7MSQ - chains A and H of the 3 polymer chains in the assembly; structure by X-ray diffraction, 2.29 A resolution.

== Chain A ==
Molecule: Spike protein S1
Organism: Severe acute respiratory syndrome coronavirus 2
Notes: fragment: receptor binding domain
UniProt: P0DTC2 (SPIKE_SARS2); residues 333-528 here = UniProt positions 333-528
Chain sequence (204 residues; row label = number of the first residue in the row):
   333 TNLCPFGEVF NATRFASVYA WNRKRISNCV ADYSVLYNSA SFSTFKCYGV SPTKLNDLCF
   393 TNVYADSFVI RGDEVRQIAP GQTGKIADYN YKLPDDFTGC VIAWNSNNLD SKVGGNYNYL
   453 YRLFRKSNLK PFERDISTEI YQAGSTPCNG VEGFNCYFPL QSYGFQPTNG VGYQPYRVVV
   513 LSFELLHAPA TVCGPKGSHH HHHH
Disordered / not traced: 333, 529-536
Sequence notes: expression tag (529-536)
Cystine bridges: Cys336-Cys361, Cys379-Cys432, Cys391-Cys525, Cys480-Cys488
Glycans and other covalent adducts: N-acetylglucosamine (NAG) linked to Asn343
Curated features (UniProtKB/Swiss-Prot):
  - region: Arg403 to Asp405 (Integrin-binding motif), Asn448 to Phe456 (Immunodominant HLA epitope recognized by the CD8+)
  - glycosylation: Asn343 (N-linked (GlcNAc...) (complex) asparagine)
  - natural variant: Gly339 (G339D: In strain: Omicron/BA.1, Omicron/BA.2 and 4 more; G339H: In strain: Omicron/BA.2.75, Omicron/XBB.1.5 and 1 more), Arg346 (R346K: In strain: Mu/B.1.621; R346T: In strain: Omicron/BQ.1.1, Omicron/XBB.1.5 and 1 more), Leu368 (L368I: In strain: Omicron/XBB.1.5, Omicron/EG.5.1), Ser371 (S371F: In strain: Omicron/BA.2, Omicron/BA.2.12.1 and 6 more; S371L: In strain: Omicron/BA.1), Ser373 (S373P: In strain: Omicron/BA.1, Omicron/BA.2 and 7 more), Ser375 (S375F: In strain: Omicron/BA.1, Omicron/BA.2 and 7 more), Thr376 (T376A: In strain: Omicron/BA.2, Omicron/BA.2.12.1 and 5 more), Asp405 (D405N: In strain: Omicron/BA.2, Omicron/BA.2.12.1 and 6 more), Arg408 (R408S: In strain: Omicron/BA.2, Omicron/BA.2.12.1 and 6 more), Lys417 (K417N: In strain: Beta/B.1.351, Omicron/BA.1 and 8 more; K417T: In strain: Gamma/P.1), Asn440 (N440K: In strain: Omicron/BA.1, Omicron/BA.2 and 7 more), Lys444 (K444T: In strain: Omicron/BQ.1.1), 16 further natural variant entries in UniProt
  - mutagenesis: Asn343 (N343Q: Reduced viral infectivity), Leu452 (L452R: Increased resistance to neutralizing antibodies. Decreases HLA binding to NF9 epitope. Increased binding affinity to human ACE2), Tyr453 (Y453F: Decreased HLA binding to NF9 epitope. Increased binding affinity to human ACE2), Ala475 (A475V: Increased resistance to neutralizing antibodies), Val483 (V483A: Increased resistance to neutralizing antibodies), Glu484 (E484D: Increased replication in human TMEM106B overexpressing cells), Phe490 (F490L: Increased resistance to neutralizing antibodies and human covalescent sera neutralization), Gln493 (Q493N: Reduced host ACE2-binding affinity in vitro; Q493Y: Reduced host ACE2-binding affinity in vitro), Asn501 (N501T: Reduced host ACE2-binding affinity in vitro; N501Y: Increased binding affinity to human ACE2), His519 (H519P: Increased resistance to human covalescent sera neutralization)
From the paper describing this entry:
  - mutagenesis - K417N, E484K, N501Y: unchanged binding to AB-3467

== Chain H ==
Molecule: AB-3467 Fab Heavy Chain
Organism: Homo sapiens
Notes: antibody fragment or engineered binder
Chain sequence (238 residues; row label = number of the first residue in the row):
     1 QVQLQESGPG LVKPSETLSL TCTVSGGSIS SYHWNWIRQP PGKGLEWIGY IYYSGNTNYN
    61 PSLKSRVSIS TDTSKNQFSL KLSSVTAADT AVYYCVREMR RGYSGYDYWD LYAFDIWGQG
   121 TMVTVSSAST KGPSVFPLAP SSKSTSGGTA ALGCLVKDYF PEPVTVSWNS GALTSGVHTF
   181 PAVLQSSGLY SLSSVVTVPS SSLGTQTYIC NVNHKPSNTK VDKKVEPKSC GSHHHHHH
Disordered / not traced: 141-147, 229-238
Cystine bridges: Cys22-Cys95, Cys154-Cys210

== How chain A and chain H interact ==
Contacting residue pairs - 32 pairs, chain A then chain H:
  Tyr369(A) - Tyr52(H)
  Tyr369(A) - Ser54(H)
  Tyr369(A) - Gly105(H)
  Tyr369(A) - Tyr106(H)
  Phe374(A) - Tyr106(H)
  Ser375(A) - Tyr106(H)
  Ser375(A) - Asp107(H)
  Ser375(A) - Tyr108(H)  hydrogen bond (backbone-backbone)
  Ser375(A) - Trp109(H)
  Thr376(A) - Tyr106(H)
  Thr376(A) - Asp107(H)  hydrogen bond
  Thr376(A) - Trp109(H)
  Phe377(A) - Gly105(H)
  Phe377(A) - Tyr106(H)  hydrogen bond (backbone-backbone)
  Lys378(A) - Tyr103(H)
  Lys378(A) - Ser104(H)
  Lys378(A) - Tyr106(H)
  Lys378(A) - Asp107(H)  salt bridge
  Cys379(A) - Tyr103(H)
  Cys379(A) - Ser104(H)  hydrogen bond (backbone-backbone)
  Tyr380(A) - Gly102(H)
  Tyr380(A) - Tyr103(H)
  Pro384(A) - Ser104(H)
  Gly404(A) - Trp109(H)
  Asp405(A) - Trp109(H)
  Val407(A) - Trp109(H)
  Arg408(A) - Trp109(H)  hydrogen bond (side chain-backbone)
  Arg408(A) - Asp110(H)  salt bridge
  Arg408(A) - Leu111(H)
  Val503(A) - Trp109(H)
  Gly504(A) - Trp109(H)
  Tyr508(A) - Trp109(H)
Also at the interface, not in a pair above, chain A (20 interface residues in all): Ser371, Val382, Ser383, Thr385
Also at the interface, not in a pair above, chain H (14 interface residues in all): Tyr53, Gly55
The authors on this interface:
  - epitope / paratope residues, chain H: Ser104(H)

== Summary ==
Chain A and chain H form an interface of 20 and 14 residues respectively; the contacts include 5 hydrogen
bonds and 2 salt bridges. Among the polar pairs are Lys378(A)-Asp107(H), Arg408(A)-Asp110(H) and
Thr376(A)-Asp107(H). The paper reports that K417N, E484K and N501Y of chain A leave binding to AB-3467
unchanged; the epitope/paratope residue Ser104(H).
Here chain A is Spike protein S1 (Severe acute respiratory syndrome coronavirus 2) and chain H is AB-3467 Fab
Heavy Chain (Homo sapiens). Entry 7MSQ (Complex between the Fab arm of AB-3467 and the SARS-CoV-2 receptor
binding domain (RBD)) was determined by X-ray diffraction.
